PDB entry 7WS0 | electron microscopy, 3.20 A resolution | chains D and H of the 9 polymer chains in the assembly

Chain D (and H):
Name: 510A5 light chain
Organism: Homo sapiens
Notes: chain H of this document is another copy of the same molecule, construct and numbering; everything in this record applies to it too
Sequence (108 residues; each row starts with the number of its first residue):
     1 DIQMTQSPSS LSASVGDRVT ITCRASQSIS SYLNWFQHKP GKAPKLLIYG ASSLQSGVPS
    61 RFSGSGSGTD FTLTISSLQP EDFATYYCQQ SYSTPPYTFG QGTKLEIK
Cystine bridges: C23-C88

How chain D and chain H interact:
Residue-residue contacts (5):
  R24(D) - S93(H)  hydrogen bond
  R24(D) - T94(H)  hydrogen bond
  A25(D) - Q27(H)
  T69(D) - Q27(H)  hydrogen bond (backbone-side chain)
  T69(D) - S28(H)
Other interface residues (no listed pair), chain D (4 interface residues in all): D70
Other interface residues (no listed pair), chain H (5 interface residues in all): Y92

Overview:
4 residues of chain D face 5 of chain H across their interface; the contacts include 3 hydrogen bonds. Polar
pairs include R24(D)-S93(H), R24(D)-T94(H) and T69(D)-Q27(H).
Chain D and chain H are both 510A5 light chain (Homo sapiens); the structure, Structures of Omicron Spike
complexes illuminate broad-spectrum neutralizing antibody development, was determined by electron microscopy,
deposited together with 7WS1, 7WS2, 7WS3, 7WS4, 7WS5, 7WS6 and 4 further entries.
